PDB entry 3O9T | X-ray diffraction, 2.20 A resolution | chains A and B

[Chain A (and B)]
Protein: Nonstructural protein 1
From: Influenza A virus
Notes: chain B of this document is another copy of the same molecule, construct and numbering; everything in this record applies to it too
UniProtKB: C9S2D8 (C9S2D8_9INFA); residues 79-230 here correspond to UniProt positions 74-225 (UniProt number = residue number - 5)
Amino-acid sequence (152 residues; numbered 79 to 230; the number before each row is that of its first residue):
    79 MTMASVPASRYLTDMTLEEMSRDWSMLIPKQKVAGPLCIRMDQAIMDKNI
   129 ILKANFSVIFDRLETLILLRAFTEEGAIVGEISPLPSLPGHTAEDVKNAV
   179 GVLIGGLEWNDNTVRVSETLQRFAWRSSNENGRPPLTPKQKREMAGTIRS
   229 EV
Not modelled in the structure: 79-86, 204-230 (chain B: 79-82, 204-230)
Reported in the primary citation:
  - self-association interface (contacts with another copy of this molecule): Trp187
  - mutagenesis - W187A: abolished binding to WT ED dimer
  - mutagenesis - W187A: unchanged signaling
  - mutagenesis - W187A: decreased binding to poly I:C
  - mutagenesis - W187A: abolished binding to mAb 1A7

[How chain A and chain B interact]
Pairs across the interface - 25 pairs, chain A then chain B:
  Ser87(A) with Pro85(B); Ala86(B), hydrogen bond (backbone-backbone); Ser87(B), hydrogen bond; Glu142(B), hydrogen bond
  Arg88(A) with Val84(B); Ala86(B)
  Tyr89(A) with Val84(B), hydrogen bond (backbone-backbone); Ala86(B), hydrophobic
  Ser135(A) with Ala86(B); Glu142(B), hydrogen bond
  Ile137(A) with Thr143(B)
  Arg140(A) with Leu166(B), hydrogen bond (side chain-backbone); Pro167(B), hydrogen bond (side chain-backbone); Gly168(B)
  Glu142(A) with Glu142(B); Thr143(B), hydrogen bond
  Thr143(A) with Ile137(B); Glu142(B), hydrogen bond
  Ile145(A) with Phe138(B), hydrophobic
  Leu166(A) with Arg140(B), hydrogen bond (backbone-side chain)
  Gly168(A) with Arg140(B); Thr170(B)
  His169(A) with Thr170(B)
  Thr170(A) with Gly168(B); His169(B)
Other interface residues (no listed pair), chain A (15 interface residues in all): Phe138, Pro167
Other interface residues (no listed pair), chain B (16 interface residues in all): Ser83, Ile145

[Summary]
15 residues of chain A face 16 of chain B across their interface, with 10 hydrogen bonds. Polar contacts
include Ser87(A)-Ser87(B), Ser87(A)-Glu142(B) and Ser135(A)-Glu142(B). From the paper: W187A of chain A
abolishes binding to WT ED dimer; a self-association interface involving Trp187(A).
Chain A and chain B are both Nonstructural protein 1 (Influenza A virus); the structure, Effector domain from
influenza A/PR/8/34 NS1, was determined by X-ray diffraction, deposited together with 3O9Q, 3O9R, 3O9S, 3O9U
and 3OA9.
